PDB entry 3INR | X-ray diffraction, 2.30 A resolution | chains A and B

Chain A (and B):
Name: UDP-galactopyranose mutase
From: Klebsiella pneumoniae
Notes: EC 5.4.99.9; chain B of this document is another copy of the same molecule, construct and numbering; everything in this record applies to it too
Reference sequence: Q48485 (GLF1_KLEPN); residue numbers follow UniProt; this construct covers 1-383
Amino-acid sequence (390 residues; each row starts with the number of its first residue):
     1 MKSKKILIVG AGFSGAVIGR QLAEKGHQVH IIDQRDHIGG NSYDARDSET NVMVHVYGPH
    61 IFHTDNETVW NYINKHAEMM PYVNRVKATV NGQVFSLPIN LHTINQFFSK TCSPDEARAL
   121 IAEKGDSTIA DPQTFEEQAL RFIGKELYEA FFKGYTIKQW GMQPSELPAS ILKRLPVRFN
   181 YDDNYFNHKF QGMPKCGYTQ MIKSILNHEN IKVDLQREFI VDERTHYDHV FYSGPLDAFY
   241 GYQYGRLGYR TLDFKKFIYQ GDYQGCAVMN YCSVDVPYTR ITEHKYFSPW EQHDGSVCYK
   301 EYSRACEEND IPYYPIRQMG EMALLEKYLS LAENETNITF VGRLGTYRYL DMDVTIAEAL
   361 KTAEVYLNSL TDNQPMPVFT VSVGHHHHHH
Disordered / not traced: 1, 385-390 (chain B: 1, 129-133, 385-390)
Sequence notes: engineered mutation Gly384 (Arg in Q48485); expression tag (385-390)
Ligand contacts:
  - FAD (flavin-adenine dinucleotide): Val9, Gly10, Ala11, Gly12, Phe13, Ser14, Gly15, Ile32, Asp33, Gln34, Arg35, Gly39, Gly40, Asn41, Ser42, Tyr57, Pro59, His60, Ile61, His63, Arg217, Glu218, Phe219, Tyr232, Ser233, Gly234, Pro235, Leu252, Tyr313, Tyr314, Gly342, Arg343, Leu344, Tyr349, Leu350, Asp351, Met352, Asp353, Thr355
  - galactose-uridine-5'-diphosphate (GDU): His63, Leu97, Phe135, Phe151, Phe152, Tyr155, Thr156, Gln159, Trp160, Ile171, Arg174, Leu175, Tyr185, Phe186, Asn270, Cys272, Tyr314, Tyr349, Asp351
UniProt features mapped onto this chain:
  - binding site (FAD): Ser14, Asp33, Gln34, Asn41, His60, Ile61, Phe219, Arg343, Leu350 to Thr355
  - binding site (UDP-alpha-D-galactose): Asn84, Phe151, Thr156, Trp160, Tyr185, Asn270, Arg280, Tyr314, Tyr349
What the authors report for this chain:
  - conformationally variable residues (loop rearrangement): Leu167 to Val177

Interface between chain A and chain B:
Pairs across the interface (47; chain A residue first):
  Arg85(A) - Arg85(B)
  Lys87(A) - His102(B)
  Lys87(A) - Tyr181(B)
  Gly92(A) - Thr111(B)
  Gln93(A) - Thr111(B)
  Val94(A) - His102(B)  hydrogen bond (backbone-side chain)
  Val94(A) - Thr111(B)
  Val94(A) - Tyr181(B)
  Phe95(A) - His102(B)
  Ser96(A) - His102(B)
  Leu101(A) - Gln264(B)
  His102(A) - Val94(B)  hydrogen bond (side chain-backbone)
  His102(A) - Phe95(B)
  His102(A) - His102(B)
  His102(A) - Gln106(B)  hydrogen bond
  Gln106(A) - His102(B)  hydrogen bond
  Thr111(A) - Gly92(B)
  Thr111(A) - Gln93(B)
  Ser113(A) - Tyr263(B)
  Pro114(A) - Asp262(B)
  Pro114(A) - Tyr263(B)
  Pro114(A) - Gln264(B)
  Pro114(A) - Gly265(B)
  Asp115(A) - Tyr259(B)  hydrogen bond
  Asn180(A) - Gly265(B)
  Asn180(A) - Tyr286(B)
  Tyr181(A) - Arg85(B)  hydrogen bond (backbone-side chain)
  Tyr181(A) - Lys87(B)
  Tyr181(A) - Val94(B)
  Tyr181(A) - Gln264(B)
  Tyr181(A) - Gly265(B)  hydrogen bond (backbone-backbone)
  Tyr181(A) - Cys266(B)  hydrophobic
  Tyr181(A) - Met269(B)  hydrophobic
  Asp183(A) - Arg85(B)  salt bridge
  Tyr259(A) - Asp115(B)  hydrogen bond
  Asp262(A) - Pro114(B)
  Tyr263(A) - Ser113(B)
  Tyr263(A) - Pro114(B)
  Gln264(A) - Leu101(B)
  Gln264(A) - Pro114(B)
  Gln264(A) - Tyr181(B)
  Gly265(A) - Pro114(B)
  Gly265(A) - Asn180(B)
  Gly265(A) - Tyr181(B)  hydrogen bond (backbone-backbone)
  Cys266(A) - Tyr181(B)  hydrophobic
  Met269(A) - Tyr181(B)  hydrophobic
  Tyr286(A) - Asn180(B)
Other interface residues (no listed pair), chain A (29 interface residues in all): Thr89, Asn105, Lys110, Asp182
Other interface residues (no listed pair), chain B (31 interface residues in all): Val83, Thr89, Ser96, Asn105, Ser109, Lys110, Arg118, Asp183

Summary:
29 residues of chain A and 31 residues of chain B are in contact, with 9 hydrogen bonds and 1 salt bridge.
Polar pairs include Asp183(A)-Arg85(B), Val94(A)-His102(B) and His102(A)-Gln106(B). Bound to chain A:
flavin-adenine dinucleotide and galactose-uridine-5'-diphosphate. The paper reports conformational variability
at Leu167(A).
Chain A and chain B are both UDP-galactopyranose mutase (Klebsiella pneumoniae); the structure, Structure of
UDP-galactopyranose mutase bound to UDP-galactose (oxidized), was determined by X-ray diffraction, deposited
together with 3INT.
